7ENR - chains A and B of the 3 polymer chains in the assembly; structure by X-ray diffraction, 4.21 A resolution (low resolution: residue-level contacts below are approximate; hydrogen-bond / salt-bridge calls are withheld).

Chain A:
Name: CRISPR-associated endonuclease Cas9
Source organism: Staphylococcus aureus
Notes: EC 3.1.-.-
UniProtKB: J7RUA5 (CAS9_STAAU); residue numbers follow UniProt; this construct covers 1-1053
Amino-acid sequence (1053 residues; each row starts with the number of its first residue):
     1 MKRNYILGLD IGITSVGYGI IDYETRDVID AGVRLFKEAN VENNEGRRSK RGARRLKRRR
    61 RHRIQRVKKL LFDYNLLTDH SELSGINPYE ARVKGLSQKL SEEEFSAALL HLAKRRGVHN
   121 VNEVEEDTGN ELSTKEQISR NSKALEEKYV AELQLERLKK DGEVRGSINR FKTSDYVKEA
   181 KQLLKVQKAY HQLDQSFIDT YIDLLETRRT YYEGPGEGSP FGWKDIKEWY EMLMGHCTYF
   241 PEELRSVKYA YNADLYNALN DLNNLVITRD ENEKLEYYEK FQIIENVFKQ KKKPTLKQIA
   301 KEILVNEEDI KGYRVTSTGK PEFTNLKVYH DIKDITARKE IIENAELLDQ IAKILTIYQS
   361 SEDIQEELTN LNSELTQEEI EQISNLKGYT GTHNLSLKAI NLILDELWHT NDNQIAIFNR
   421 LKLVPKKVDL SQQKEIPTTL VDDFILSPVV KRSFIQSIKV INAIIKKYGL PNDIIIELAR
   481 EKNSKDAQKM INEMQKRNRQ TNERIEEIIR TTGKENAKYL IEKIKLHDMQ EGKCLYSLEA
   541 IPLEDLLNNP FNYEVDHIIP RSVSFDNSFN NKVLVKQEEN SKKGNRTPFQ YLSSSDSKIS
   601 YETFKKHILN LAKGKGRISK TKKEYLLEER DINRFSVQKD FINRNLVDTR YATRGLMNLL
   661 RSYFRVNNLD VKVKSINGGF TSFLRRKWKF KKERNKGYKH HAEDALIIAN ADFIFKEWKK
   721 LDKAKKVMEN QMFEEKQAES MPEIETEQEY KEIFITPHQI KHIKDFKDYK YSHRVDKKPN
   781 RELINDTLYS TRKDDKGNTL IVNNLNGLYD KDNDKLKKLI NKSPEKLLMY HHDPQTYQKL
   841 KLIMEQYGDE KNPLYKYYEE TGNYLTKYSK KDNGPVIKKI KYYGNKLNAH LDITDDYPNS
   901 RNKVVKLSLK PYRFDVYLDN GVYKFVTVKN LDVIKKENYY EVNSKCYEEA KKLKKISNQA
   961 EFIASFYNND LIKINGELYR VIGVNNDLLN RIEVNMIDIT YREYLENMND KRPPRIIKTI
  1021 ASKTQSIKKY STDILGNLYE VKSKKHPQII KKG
Unresolved in the structure: 1, 735-737, 1053
UniProt features mapped onto this chain:
  - region (PAM substrate-binding): Tyr882 to Ala889, Asn985 to Glu993
  - active site: Asp10 (For RuvC-like nuclease domain), His557 (Proton acceptor for HNH nuclease domain)
  - binding site (Mg(2+)): Asp10, Glu477, Glu481, His701
  - binding site (RNA): Tyr789
  - mutagenesis: Asp10 (D10A: Target DNA not cleaved), Glu477 (E477A: Target DNA not cleaved), His557 (H557A: Target DNA not cleaved), Asn580 (N580A: Target DNA not cleaved), His701 (H701A: Target DNA not cleaved), Asp704 (D704A: Target DNA not cleaved), Thr787 (T787A: 60% target DNA cleaved), Asn985 (N985A: 40% target DNA cleaved), Asn986 (N986A: 75% target DNA cleaved), Arg991 (R991A: 20% target DNA cleaved), Glu993 (E993A: 50% target DNA cleaved), Arg1015 (R1015A: 5% target DNA cleaved)

Chain B:
Molecule: sgRNA
Source organism: Staphylococcus aureus
Sequence (98 nucleotides; each row starts with the number of its first residue):
     1 GGUCUGCUAU UUCUAUUUAC GUUUUAGUAC UCUGGAAACA GAAUCUACUA AAACAAGGCA
    61 AAAUGCCGUG UUUAUCUCGU CAACUUGUUG GCGAGAUC
Unresolved in the structure: 1-4, 8, 86

How chain A and chain B interact:
Contacting residue pairs (194; chain A residue first):
  Arg34(A) - A74(B)
  Val41(A) - C13(B)
  Asn43(A) - U69(B)
  Asn43(A) - G70(B)
  Asn44(A) - C13(B)
  Asn44(A) - U14(B)
  Asn44(A) - G70(B)
  Arg47(A) - G68(B)
  Arg47(A) - U69(B)
  Arg47(A) - G70(B)
  Arg48(A) - C13(B)
  Arg48(A) - U14(B)
  Lys50(A) - A55(B)
  Lys50(A) - U69(B)
  Arg51(A) - U14(B)
  Arg51(A) - A15(B)
  Arg51(A) - G68(B)
  Arg54(A) - A55(B)
  Arg54(A) - G68(B)
  Arg54(A) - U69(B)
  Arg55(A) - A15(B)
  Arg55(A) - U16(B)
  Arg55(A) - C67(B)
  Leu56(A) - U17(B)
  Leu56(A) - U18(B)
  Arg58(A) - C66(B)
  Arg58(A) - C67(B)
  His62(A) - A63(B)
  His62(A) - G65(B)
  Arg63(A) - U18(B)
  Gln65(A) - A62(B)
  Arg66(A) - U64(B)
  Asn87(A) - U49(B)
  Pro88(A) - A50(B)
  His111(A) - A50(B)
  Arg115(A) - A19(B)
  Arg115(A) - A50(B)
  Arg116(A) - U17(B)
  Arg116(A) - U18(B)
  Arg116(A) - A19(B)
  Gly117(A) - U18(B)
  Gly117(A) - A19(B)
  Val118(A) - U18(B)
  Leu158(A) - C48(B)
  Gly162(A) - C48(B)
  Val164(A) - U49(B)
  Arg165(A) - C20(B)
  Arg165(A) - U49(B)
  Arg165(A) - A50(B)
  Gly166(A) - A19(B)
  Gly166(A) - C20(B)
  Ser167(A) - A19(B)
  Asn169(A) - A19(B)
  Asn169(A) - C20(B)
  Arg170(A) - A19(B)
  Thr207(A) - U64(B)
  Arg208(A) - U17(B)
  Arg208(A) - U64(B)
  Arg209(A) - U16(B)
  Arg209(A) - U17(B)
  Arg209(A) - U64(B)
  Arg209(A) - G65(B)
  Arg209(A) - C66(B)
  Thr210(A) - A15(B)
  Thr210(A) - U16(B)
  Tyr211(A) - A15(B)
  Tyr211(A) - U16(B)
  Glu213(A) - U64(B)
  Gly214(A) - A15(B)
  Pro215(A) - A15(B)
  Gly216(A) - C66(B)
  Glu217(A) - C66(B)
  Ser219(A) - C66(B)
  Ser219(A) - C67(B)
  Pro220(A) - C67(B)
  Phe221(A) - A15(B)
  Phe221(A) - G68(B)
  Trp223(A) - A15(B)
  Arg245(A) - U12(B)
  Thr392(A) - U11(B)
  Thr392(A) - U12(B)
  Asn394(A) - U10(B)
  Ile445(A) - U10(B)
  Ile445(A) - U12(B)
  Leu446(A) - U12(B)
  Lys451(A) - U12(B)
  Arg452(A) - U71(B)
  Arg452(A) - U72(B)
  Ile455(A) - U72(B)
  Gln456(A) - U72(B)
  Gln456(A) - U73(B)
  Lys459(A) - U72(B)
  Lys459(A) - U73(B)
  Met529(A) - G6(B)
  Asn567(A) - U5(B)
  Ser568(A) - U5(B)
  Ser568(A) - G6(B)
  Phe569(A) - U5(B)
  Phe569(A) - G6(B)
  Asn570(A) - G6(B)
  Asn570(A) - C7(B)
  Thr649(A) - A9(B)
  Arg650(A) - A9(B)
  Tyr651(A) - U10(B)
  Arg774(A) - U72(B)
  Arg774(A) - U73(B)
  Arg774(A) - A74(B)
  Val775(A) - U73(B)
  Val775(A) - A74(B)
  Asp776(A) - U73(B)
  Lys777(A) - U73(B)
  Lys777(A) - U75(B)
  Lys778(A) - G70(B)
  Lys778(A) - U71(B)
  Lys778(A) - U72(B)
  Lys778(A) - U73(B)
  Asn780(A) - A55(B)
  Asn780(A) - A56(B)
  Asn780(A) - G68(B)
  Asn780(A) - U69(B)
  Asn780(A) - G70(B)
  Arg781(A) - A55(B)
  Arg781(A) - U69(B)
  Arg781(A) - G70(B)
  Arg781(A) - U71(B)
  Arg781(A) - U73(B)
  Glu782(A) - U69(B)
  Leu783(A) - A55(B)
  Leu783(A) - A56(B)
  Ile784(A) - A55(B)
  Leu788(A) - U22(B)
  Leu788(A) - U23(B)
  Ser790(A) - U23(B)
  Asn804(A) - U22(B)
  Asn804(A) - U23(B)
  Leu828(A) - C45(B)
  Met829(A) - C45(B)
  His832(A) - C45(B)
  Asp833(A) - C45(B)
  Tyr868(A) - C30(B)
  Tyr868(A) - U31(B)
  Tyr868(A) - C32(B)
  Ser869(A) - U31(B)
  Lys870(A) - U31(B)
  Pro875(A) - U46(B)
  Pro875(A) - A47(B)
  Val876(A) - U46(B)
  Val876(A) - A47(B)
  Ile877(A) - U46(B)
  Ile877(A) - A47(B)
  Lys878(A) - A47(B)
  Lys879(A) - U22(B)
  Lys879(A) - U23(B)
  Lys879(A) - U46(B)
  Lys879(A) - A47(B)
  Ile880(A) - U46(B)
  Lys881(A) - U23(B)
  Lys881(A) - C45(B)
  Lys881(A) - U46(B)
  Asp896(A) - A53(B)
  Asp896(A) - G57(B)
  Tyr897(A) - A53(B)
  Pro898(A) - U24(B)
  Pro898(A) - U25(B)
  Asn899(A) - U25(B)
  Ser900(A) - U24(B)
  Arg901(A) - U24(B)
  Arg901(A) - U25(B)
  Arg901(A) - A26(B)
  Val904(A) - U23(B)
  Lys906(A) - C54(B)
  Lys906(A) - A55(B)
  Leu931(A) - A56(B)
  Val933(A) - A56(B)
  Glu937(A) - G58(B)
  Tyr1030(A) - C98(B)
  Ser1031(A) - A74(B)
  Ser1031(A) - U75(B)
  Thr1032(A) - A74(B)
  Asp1033(A) - A74(B)
  Tyr1039(A) - A74(B)
  Tyr1039(A) - U75(B)
  Tyr1039(A) - U97(B)
  Glu1040(A) - U75(B)
  Glu1040(A) - U97(B)
  Glu1040(A) - C98(B)
  Val1041(A) - U75(B)
  Lys1042(A) - U75(B)
  Lys1042(A) - C76(B)
  Lys1044(A) - C76(B)
  Gln1048(A) - G90(B)
  Ile1050(A) - U89(B)
  Lys1051(A) - G90(B)
  Lys1052(A) - G90(B)
Interface residues without a listed pair, chain A (142 interface residues in all): Arg59, Ile64, Lys69, Glu163, Gly218, Leu233, Lys248, Lys434, Ser447, Pro448, Glu522, Lys525, Lys572, Thr621, Gly679, His773, Asp786, Asn873, Leu891, Asn902, Asn930, Ile934, Lys935, Lys936, Lys1028, Asn1037, Leu1038, Ile1049
Interface residues without a listed pair, chain B (60 interface residues in all): A43, A51, A52, U77, U85, G93

In short:
The interface between chain A and chain B involves 142 residues on one side and 60 on the other. UniProt lists
active-site residues Asp10(A) and His557(A), 4 Mg2+-binding residues, RNA-binding residue Tyr789(A) and 12
mutagenesis sites on chain A.
Chain A is CRISPR-associated endonuclease Cas9 and chain B is sgRNA, both from Staphylococcus aureus; the
structure, Crystal structure of cas and anti-cas protein complex, was determined by X-ray diffraction.
